Entry 7ZJ7 (electron microscopy, 3.95 A resolution); this record covers chains A and B of the 3 polymer chains in the assembly.

# Chain A (and B)
Protein: Hemagglutinin, Fibritin
Organism: Influenza A virus (A/Aichi/2/1968(H3N2))
Notes: chain B of this document is another copy of the same molecule, construct and numbering; everything in this record applies to it too
Reference sequence: chimeric construct of P03437, P10104: residues 1-504 from P03437 (HEMA_I68A0) positions 17-520 (UniProt number = residue number + 16); residues 519-545 from P10104 positions 458-484 (UniProt number = residue number - 61)
Sequence (554 residues; row label = number of the first residue in the row):
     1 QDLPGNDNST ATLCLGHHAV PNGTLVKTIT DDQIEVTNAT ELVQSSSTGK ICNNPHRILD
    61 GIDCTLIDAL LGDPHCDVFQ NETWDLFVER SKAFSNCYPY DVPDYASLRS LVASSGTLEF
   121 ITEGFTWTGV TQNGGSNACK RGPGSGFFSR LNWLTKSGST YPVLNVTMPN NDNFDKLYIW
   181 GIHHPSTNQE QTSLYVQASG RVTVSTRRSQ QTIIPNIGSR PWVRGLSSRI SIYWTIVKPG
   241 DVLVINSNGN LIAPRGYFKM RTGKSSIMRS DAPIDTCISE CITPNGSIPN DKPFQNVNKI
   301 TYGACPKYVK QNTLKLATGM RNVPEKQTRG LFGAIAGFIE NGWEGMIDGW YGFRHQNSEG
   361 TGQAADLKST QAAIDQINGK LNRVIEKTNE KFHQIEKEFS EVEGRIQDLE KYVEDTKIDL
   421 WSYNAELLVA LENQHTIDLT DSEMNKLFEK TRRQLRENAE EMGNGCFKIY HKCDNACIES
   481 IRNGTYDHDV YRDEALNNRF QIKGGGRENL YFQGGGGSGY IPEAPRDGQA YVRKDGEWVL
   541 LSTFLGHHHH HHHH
Disordered / not traced: 1-13, 500-554
Disulfide bonds: Cys14-Cys466, Cys52-Cys277, Cys64-Cys76, Cys97-Cys139, Cys281-Cys305, Cys473-Cys477
Covalent attachments: N-acetylglucosamine (NAG) linked to Asn22, Asn38, Asn165, Asn285; glycan linked to Asn81
Construct notes: linker (505-518); engineered mutation Leu540 (Phe479 in P10104); expression tag (546-554)
Curated features (UniProtKB/Swiss-Prot):
  - site: Arg329, Gly330 (Cleavage)
  - glycosylation (N-linked (GlcNAc...) asparagine): Asn8, Asn22, Asn38, Asn81, Asn165, Asn285, Asn483
What the authors report for this chain:
  - conformationally variable residues (loop rearrangement): Pro324 to Thr328, Arg329
  - post-translational modification sites: Asn22, Asn38

# Interface between chain A and chain B
Residue-residue contacts (44):
  Thr28(A) - Met346(B)
  Ile29(A) - Met346(B)  hydrophobic
  Ile29(A) - Leu428(B)  hydrophobic
  Ile29(A) - Glu432(B)
  Thr30(A) - Phe338(B)
  Thr30(A) - Ile339(B)
  Thr30(A) - Glu432(B)
  Thr30(A) - His435(B)
  Asp32(A) - Gly342(B)
  Lys310(A) - Trp350(B)
  Gln311(A) - Trp350(B)
  Lys380(A) - Ala372(B)
  Lys380(A) - Asp375(B)  salt bridge
  Arg383(A) - Ala198(B)
  Val384(A) - Asp375(B)
  Lys387(A) - Thr370(B)
  Lys387(A) - Gln371(B)  hydrogen bond
  Lys391(A) - Lys368(B)  hydrogen bond (side chain-backbone)
  Lys391(A) - Phe392(B)
  Ile395(A) - Ile395(B)  hydrophobic
  Ile395(A) - Phe399(B)
  Glu398(A) - Phe399(B)
  Glu398(A) - Glu403(B)
  Phe399(A) - Phe399(B)
  Glu401(A) - Glu359(B)
  Glu401(A) - Glu403(B)
  Val402(A) - Phe399(B)  hydrophobic
  Arg405(A) - Glu359(B)
  Arg405(A) - Gly360(B)  hydrogen bond (side chain-backbone)
  Arg405(A) - Glu403(B)  salt bridge
  Arg405(A) - Ile406(B)
  Ile406(A) - Ile406(B)  hydrophobic
  Asp408(A) - His355(B)
  Tyr412(A) - His355(B)
  Tyr412(A) - Lys417(B)  hydrogen bond
  Asp419(A) - Trp350(B)
  Leu420(A) - Trp421(B)
  Ser422(A) - Trp350(B)
  Tyr423(A) - Trp350(B)  hydrophobic
  Tyr423(A) - Trp421(B)  hydrophobic
  Tyr423(A) - Asn424(B)
  Tyr423(A) - Leu428(B)
  Glu426(A) - Trp350(B)  hydrogen bond
  Gln434(A) - His435(B)
Also at the interface, not in a pair above, chain A (35 interface residues in all): Asp31, Leu367, Glu386, Glu390, Phe392, Leu409, Thr416, Ala430, Leu431
Also at the interface, not in a pair above, chain B (40 interface residues in all): Asp104, Ser199, Gln210, Thr212, Ile214, Trp343, Ser369, Asn389, Glu396, Val402, Gln407, Leu409, Glu410, Val413, Leu431

# In short
35 residues of chain A and 40 residues of chain B are in contact; the contacts include 5 hydrogen bonds and 2
salt bridges. Polar pairs include Lys380(A)-Asp375(B), Arg405(A)-Glu403(B) and Lys387(A)-Gln371(B).
N-acetylglucosamine is covalently linked to Asn22(A), Asn38(A), Asn165(A) and Asn285(A). The paper reports
modification sites Asn22(A) and Asn38(A); conformational variability at Pro324(A) and Arg329(A).
Both chains are Hemagglutinin, Fibritin (Influenza A virus (A/Aichi/2/1968(H3N2))). Entry 7ZJ7 (X-31
Hemagglutinin Precursor HA0 at pH 4.8) was determined by electron microscopy, deposited together with 7ZJ6 and
7ZJ8.
